Entry 8Z4J (electron microscopy, 2.97 A resolution); this record covers chains K and N of the 13 polymer chains in the assembly.

[Chain K]
Molecule: Protein structure
Chain sequence (609 residues; row label = number of the first residue in the row):
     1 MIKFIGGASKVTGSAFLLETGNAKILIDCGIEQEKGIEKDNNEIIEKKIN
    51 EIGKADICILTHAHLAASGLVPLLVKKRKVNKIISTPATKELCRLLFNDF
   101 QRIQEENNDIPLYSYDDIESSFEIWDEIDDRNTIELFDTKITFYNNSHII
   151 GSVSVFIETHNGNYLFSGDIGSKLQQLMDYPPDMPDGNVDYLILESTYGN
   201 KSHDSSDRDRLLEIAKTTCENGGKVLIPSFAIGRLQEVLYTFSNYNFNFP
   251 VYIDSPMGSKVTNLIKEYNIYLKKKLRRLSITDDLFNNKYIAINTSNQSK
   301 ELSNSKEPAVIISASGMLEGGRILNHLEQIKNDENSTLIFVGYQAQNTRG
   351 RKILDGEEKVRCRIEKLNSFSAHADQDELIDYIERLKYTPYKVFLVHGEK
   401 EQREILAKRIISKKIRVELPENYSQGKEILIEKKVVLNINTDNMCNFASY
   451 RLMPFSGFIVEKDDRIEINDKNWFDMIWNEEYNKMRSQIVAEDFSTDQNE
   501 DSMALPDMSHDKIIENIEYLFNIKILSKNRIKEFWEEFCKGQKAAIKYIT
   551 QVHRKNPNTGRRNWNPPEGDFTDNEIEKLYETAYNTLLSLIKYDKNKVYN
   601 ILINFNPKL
Disordered / not traced: 6-14, 21-22, 28-130, 137-138, 148-152, 172-179, 187, 198-375, 421-433, 442, 497-502

[Chain N]
Molecule: 60-nt RNA strand
Sequence (60 nucleotides; numbered -19 to 40; the number before each row is that of its first residue; numbers below 1 keep their minus sign (G-19 is residue -19)):
   -19 GAACAGAAGAACACCUAAACGCGAAGCGCACCUAAUUUCGAAUCCAGCAU
    31 GAGAAGCUAA
Disordered / not traced: -19 to -17, -11 to 8, 38-40

[Chain K / chain N interface]
Residue-residue contacts (19):
  Ser527(K) - A29(N)  hydrogen bond to the phosphate
  Ser527(K) - U30(N)  phosphate contact
  Lys528(K) - U30(N)  hydrogen bond to the phosphate
  Lys528(K) - G31(N)  salt bridge to the phosphate
  Asn529(K) - A29(N)  hydrogen bond to the phosphate
  Asn529(K) - U30(N)  hydrogen bond to the phosphate
  Arg530(K) - C28(N)  salt bridge to the phosphate
  Arg530(K) - A29(N)  salt bridge to the phosphate
  Asn556(K) - C25(N)  sugar contact
  Asn556(K) - A26(N)  phosphate contact
  Asn558(K) - C24(N)  phosphate contact
  Asn558(K) - C25(N)  phosphate contact
  Thr559(K) - C24(N)  sugar contact
  Arg561(K) - A26(N)  salt bridge to the phosphate
  Arg561(K) - G27(N)  hydrogen bond to the sugar
  Asn563(K) - G27(N)  phosphate contact
  Asn563(K) - C28(N)  phosphate contact
  Asn565(K) - C28(N)  hydrogen bond to the sugar
  Asn565(K) - A29(N)  sugar contact
Also at the interface, not in a pair above, chain K (11 interface residues in all): Val552

[In short]
The interface between chain K and chain N involves 11 residues on one side and 8 on the other; the contacts
include 6 hydrogen bonds and 4 salt bridges. Polar contacts include Arg561(K)-G27(N), Asn565(K)-C28(N) and
Ser527(K)-A29(N).
Here chain K is Protein structure and chain N is a 60-nt RNA strand. Entry 8Z4J (Cryo-EM structure of
CTR-bound type VII CRISPR-Cas complex at substrate-engaged state II) was determined by electron microscopy,
deposited together with 8YHD, 8YHE, 8Z4L, 8Z99, 8Z9C and 8Z9E.
